PDB entry 4Q7G | X-ray diffraction, 1.70 A resolution | chain A

# Chain A
Protein: Leucotoxin LukDv
Organism: Staphylococcus aureus subsp. aureus
UniProtKB: Q6G8A9 (LUKDV_STAAS); residues 27-327 here = UniProt positions 27-327
Sequence (324 residues; row label = number of the first residue in the row):
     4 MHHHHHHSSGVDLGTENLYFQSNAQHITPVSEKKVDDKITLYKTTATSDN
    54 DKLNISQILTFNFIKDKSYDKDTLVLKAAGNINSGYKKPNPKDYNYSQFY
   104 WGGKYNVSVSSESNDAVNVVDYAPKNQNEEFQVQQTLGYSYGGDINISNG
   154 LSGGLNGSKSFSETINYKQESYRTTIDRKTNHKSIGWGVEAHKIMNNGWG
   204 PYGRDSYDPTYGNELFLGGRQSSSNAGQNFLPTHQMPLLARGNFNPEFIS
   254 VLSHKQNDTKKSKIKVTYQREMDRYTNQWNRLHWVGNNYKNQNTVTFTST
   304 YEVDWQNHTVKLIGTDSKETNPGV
Disordered / not traced: 4-26, 327
Sequence notes: initiating methionine (4); expression tag (5-26)
Reported in the primary citation:
  - self-association interface (contacts with another copy of this molecule): Asp69, Asp73 (proposed by the authors, not directly observed)
  - contacts within the chain: Asp69-Tyr142 (hydrogen bond)
  - self-association interface (contacts with another copy of this molecule): Glu133, Lys171 (by similarity / conservation)

# Overview
From the paper: a self-association interface involving Asp69, Asp73 and Glu133 among others; contacts within
the chain involving Asp69 and Tyr142.
Chain A is Leucotoxin LukDv (Staphylococcus aureus subsp. aureus); the structure, 1.7 Angstrom Crystal
Structure of leukotoxin LukD from Staphylococcus aureus, was determined by X-ray diffraction together with
3ROH from the same study.
